PDB entry 8JBB | X-ray diffraction, 1.81 A resolution | chains A and B of the 4 polymer chains in the assembly

== Chain A (and B) ==
Name: CRISPR system endoribonuclease Csm6
Organism: Thermus thermophilus (strain ATCC 27634 / DSM 579 / HB8)
Notes: EC 3.1.-.-; chain B of this document is another copy of the same molecule, construct and numbering; everything in this record applies to it too
Reference sequence: Q53W17 (CSM6_THET8); numbering as in UniProt (aligned over 1-464)
Amino-acid sequence (464 residues; numbered 1 to 464; the number before each row is that of its first residue):
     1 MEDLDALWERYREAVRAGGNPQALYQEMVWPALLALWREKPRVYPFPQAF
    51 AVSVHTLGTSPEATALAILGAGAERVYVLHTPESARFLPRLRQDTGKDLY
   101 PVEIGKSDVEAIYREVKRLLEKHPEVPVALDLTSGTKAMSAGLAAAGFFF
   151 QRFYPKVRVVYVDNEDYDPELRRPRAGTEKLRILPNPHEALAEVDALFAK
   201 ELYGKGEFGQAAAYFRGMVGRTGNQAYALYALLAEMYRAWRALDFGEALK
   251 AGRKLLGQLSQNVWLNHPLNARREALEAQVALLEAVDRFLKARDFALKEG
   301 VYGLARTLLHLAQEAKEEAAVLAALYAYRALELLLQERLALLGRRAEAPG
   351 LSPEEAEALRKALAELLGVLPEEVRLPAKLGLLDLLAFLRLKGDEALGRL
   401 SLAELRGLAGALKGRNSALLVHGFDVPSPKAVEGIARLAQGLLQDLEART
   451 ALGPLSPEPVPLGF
Disordered / not traced: 1-2, 45 (chain B: 46-48)
What the authors report for this chain:
  - binding site for the 2-nt RNA strand: Thr59, Thr81, Glu83, Lys137
  - binding site for the 2-nt RNA strand: Tyr161, Asn164, Arg172, Arg173, Glu179
  - conformationally variable residues (loop rearrangement, side-chain flip): Tyr161, Glu165 to Glu179
  - mutagenesis - T59A, S60A, Y167A, R172A, R173A, E179A: unchanged catalytic activity on cA4
  - mutagenesis - T59A/S60A, K137A, Y167A/R172A/R173A: abolished catalytic activity on cA4
  - mutagenesis - E83A: unchanged catalytic activity
  - mutagenesis - Y161A, N164A, R172A/R173A: decreased catalytic activity on cA4
  - mutagenesis - K137A: abolished binding to cA4
  - mutagenesis - Y161A, N164A: unchanged binding to cA4
  - mutagenesis - T81A, Y161A, N164A: increased catalytic activity on RNA
  - mutagenesis - T59A/S60A, K137A: abolished catalytic activity on RNA
  - mutagenesis - Y167A, R172A, R173A, E179A, R415A, N416A, H422A: abolished catalytic activity (ribonuclease activity)
  - mutagenesis - T81A: decreased catalytic activity
  - catalytic residues: Arg415, His422 (proposed by the authors, not directly observed)

== Interface between chain A and chain B ==
Contacting residue pairs - 126 pairs, chain A then chain B:
  Thr59(A) - Pro169(B)
  Lys106(A) - Asn164(B)  hydrogen bond (side chain-backbone)
  Lys106(A) - Glu165(B)
  Ser107(A) - Asp163(B)  hydrogen bond
  Ser107(A) - Arg182(B)  hydrogen bond (backbone-side chain)
  Val109(A) - Leu184(B)  hydrophobic
  Val109(A) - Pro185(B)
  Glu110(A) - Ala190(B)
  Tyr113(A) - Phe148(B)
  Tyr113(A) - Pro185(B)  hydrogen bond (side chain-backbone)
  Tyr113(A) - Asn186(B)
  Tyr113(A) - Pro187(B)  hydrophobic
  Tyr113(A) - Ala190(B)  hydrophobic
  Tyr113(A) - Leu191(B)
  Arg114(A) - Leu191(B)
  Lys117(A) - Leu191(B)
  Lys117(A) - Glu193(B)  salt bridge
  Lys117(A) - Leu197(B)
  Leu132(A) - Lys137(B)
  Leu132(A) - Ala141(B)  hydrophobic
  Thr133(A) - Lys137(B)  hydrogen bond (backbone-side chain)
  Ser134(A) - Lys137(B)
  Gly135(A) - Lys137(B)  hydrogen bond (backbone-side chain)
  Thr136(A) - Tyr161(B)
  Lys137(A) - Thr133(B)  hydrogen bond (side chain-backbone)
  Lys137(A) - Ser134(B)
  Lys137(A) - Gly135(B)  hydrogen bond (side chain-backbone)
  Lys137(A) - Lys137(B)
  Lys137(A) - Ser140(B)  hydrogen bond
  Lys137(A) - Tyr161(B)
  Ala138(A) - Tyr161(B)  hydrophobic
  Ser140(A) - Lys137(B)  hydrogen bond
  Ala141(A) - Leu132(B)  hydrophobic
  Ala141(A) - Ala144(B)  hydrophobic
  Ala144(A) - Ala141(B)  hydrophobic
  Ala145(A) - Phe148(B)  hydrophobic
  Phe148(A) - Tyr113(B)
  Phe148(A) - Ala145(B)  hydrophobic
  Phe149(A) - Pro187(B)  hydrophobic
  Phe149(A) - Val194(B)  hydrophobic
  Phe149(A) - Phe198(B)  hydrophobic
  Phe150(A) - Leu197(B)  hydrophobic
  Arg152(A) - Phe198(B)
  Arg152(A) - Glu201(B)  salt bridge
  Phe153(A) - Leu197(B)  hydrophobic
  Phe153(A) - Phe198(B)  hydrophobic
  Phe153(A) - Glu201(B)
  Tyr161(A) - Thr136(B)
  Tyr161(A) - Lys137(B)
  Tyr161(A) - Ala138(B)  hydrophobic
  Asp163(A) - Ser107(B)  hydrogen bond
  Asn164(A) - Lys106(B)  hydrogen bond
  Tyr167(A) - Lys106(B)
  Arg172(A) - Thr59(B)  hydrogen bond
  Arg172(A) - Arg172(B)
  Arg182(A) - Ser107(B)  hydrogen bond (side chain-backbone)
  Pro185(A) - Tyr113(B)  hydrogen bond (backbone-side chain)
  Asn186(A) - Tyr113(B)
  Pro187(A) - Tyr113(B)  hydrophobic
  Pro187(A) - Ala145(B)
  Pro187(A) - Phe149(B)  hydrophobic
  Ala190(A) - Glu110(B)
  Ala190(A) - Tyr113(B)  hydrophobic
  Leu191(A) - Tyr113(B)  hydrophobic
  Leu191(A) - Arg114(B)
  Leu191(A) - Phe150(B)  hydrophobic
  Glu193(A) - Lys117(B)  salt bridge
  Val194(A) - Phe149(B)  hydrophobic
  Leu197(A) - Phe153(B)  hydrophobic
  Phe198(A) - Phe149(B)  hydrophobic
  Phe198(A) - Arg152(B)
  Phe198(A) - Phe153(B)  hydrophobic
  Glu201(A) - Arg152(B)  salt bridge
  Arg238(A) - Glu318(B)
  Ala242(A) - Glu318(B)
  Ala242(A) - Val321(B)
  Leu243(A) - Val321(B)
  Leu243(A) - Leu419(B)  hydrophobic
  Leu243(A) - Leu420(B)  hydrophobic
  Phe289(A) - Phe424(B)  hydrophobic
  Leu290(A) - Leu419(B)  hydrophobic
  Leu290(A) - Phe424(B)  hydrophobic
  Arg293(A) - Phe424(B)
  Arg293(A) - Asp425(B)  salt bridge
  Leu308(A) - Leu420(B)  hydrophobic
  Glu318(A) - Arg238(B)  salt bridge
  Glu318(A) - Ala242(B)
  Val321(A) - Ala242(B)
  Val321(A) - Leu243(B)
  Leu322(A) - Leu322(B)  hydrophobic
  Leu325(A) - Leu325(B)  hydrophobic
  Leu325(A) - Leu420(B)  hydrophobic
  Tyr326(A) - Leu322(B)
  Tyr326(A) - Leu420(B)  hydrophobic
  Arg329(A) - Leu419(B)  hydrogen bond (side chain-backbone)
  Arg329(A) - Val421(B)
  Arg329(A) - His422(B)  hydrogen bond (side chain-backbone)
  Arg329(A) - Gly423(B)  hydrogen bond (side chain-backbone)
  Arg329(A) - Phe424(B)
  Glu332(A) - Val421(B)
  Glu332(A) - His422(B)
  Leu333(A) - Phe424(B)  hydrophobic
  Lys379(A) - His422(B)
  Arg415(A) - Val421(B)  hydrogen bond (side chain-backbone)
  Arg415(A) - His422(B)
  Asn416(A) - His422(B)  hydrogen bond
  Leu419(A) - Leu243(B)  hydrophobic
  Leu419(A) - Arg329(B)  hydrogen bond (backbone-side chain)
  Leu420(A) - Leu243(B)  hydrophobic
  Leu420(A) - Leu308(B)  hydrophobic
  Leu420(A) - Leu325(B)
  Leu420(A) - Tyr326(B)  hydrophobic
  Val421(A) - Arg329(B)
  Val421(A) - Glu332(B)
  Val421(A) - Arg415(B)  hydrogen bond (backbone-side chain)
  His422(A) - Arg329(B)  hydrogen bond (backbone-side chain)
  His422(A) - Glu332(B)
  His422(A) - Lys379(B)
  His422(A) - Asn416(B)  hydrogen bond
  Gly423(A) - Arg329(B)  hydrogen bond (backbone-side chain)
  Phe424(A) - Phe289(B)  hydrophobic
  Phe424(A) - Leu290(B)
  Phe424(A) - Arg293(B)
  Phe424(A) - Arg329(B)
  Phe424(A) - Leu333(B)  hydrophobic
  Val426(A) - Leu243(B)
Also at the interface, not in a pair above, chain A (74 interface residues in all): Glu165, Asp166, Pro169, Leu184, His188, Gly209, Phe295, Leu304, Ala319
Also at the interface, not in a pair above, chain B (70 interface residues in all): Val109, Asp244, Phe295, Leu304

== In short ==
The interface between chain A and chain B involves 74 residues on one side and 70 on the other, with 25
hydrogen bonds and 6 salt bridges. Polar pairs include Lys117(A)-Glu193(B), Arg152(A)-Glu201(B) and
Arg293(A)-Asp425(B). From the paper: catalytic residues Arg415(A) and His422(A); Y167A, R172A and R173A of
chain A, among others, abolish catalytic activity (ribonuclease activity); 17 substitutions were tested in
all.
Both chains are CRISPR system endoribonuclease Csm6 (Thermus thermophilus (strain ATCC 27634 / DSM 579 /
HB8)). Entry 8JBB (Crystal Structure of the Csm6 from Thermus thermophilus HB8 in complex with A2>p) was
determined by X-ray diffraction (same publication as 8JBC and 8JH1).
